Entry 9IRM (X-ray diffraction, 1.81 A resolution); this record covers chains H and N of the 14 polymer chains in the assembly.

== Chain H (and N) ==
Protein: ATP-dependent Clp protease proteolytic subunit
Organism: Staphylococcus aureus
Notes: EC 3.4.21.92; chain N of this document is another copy of the same molecule, construct and numbering; everything in this record applies to it too
UniProt: A0A0D1I3W4 (A0A0D1I3W4_STAAU); numbering as in UniProt (aligned over 1-195)
Amino-acid sequence (195 residues; numbered 1 to 195; the number before each row is that of its first residue):
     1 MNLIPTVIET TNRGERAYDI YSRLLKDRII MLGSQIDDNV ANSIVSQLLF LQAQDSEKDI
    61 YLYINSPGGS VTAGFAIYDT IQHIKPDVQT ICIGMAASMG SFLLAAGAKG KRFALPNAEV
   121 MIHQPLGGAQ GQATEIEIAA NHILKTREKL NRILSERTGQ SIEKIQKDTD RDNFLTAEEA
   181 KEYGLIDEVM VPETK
Unresolved in the structure: 1-2, 10-15, 193-195 (chain N: 1-3, 9-16, 194-195)
Small-molecule neighbours:
  - WBW ((6S,9aS)-8-(anthracen-9-ylmethyl)-6-[(2S)-butan-2-yl]-4,7-bis(oxidanylidene)-N-[4,4,4-tris(fluoranyl)butyl]-3,6,9,9a-tetrahydro-2H-pyrazino[1,2-a]pyrimidine-1-carboxamide), molecule 1: Arg23, Leu24, Asp27, Ile29, Met31, Tyr61, Tyr63, Ile91, Ile93, Leu115, Met190
  - WBW, molecule 2: Val45, Leu49, Phe50, Gln52, Ala53, Thr80, His83

== How chain H and chain N interact ==
Contacting residue pairs - 54 pairs, chain H then chain N:
  Pro5(H) with Ser22(N); Ser43(N); Gln47(N)
  Thr6(H) with Asp19(N); Ser22(N), hydrogen bond (backbone-side chain)
  Val7(H) with Leu25(N), hydrophobic; Phe50(N), hydrophobic
  Ile8(H) with Ala17(N); Tyr18(N)
  Glu9(H) with Phe50(N); Gln54(N)
  Ile20(H) with Ser46(N); Phe50(N), hydrophobic
  Tyr21(H) with Asn39(N); Asn42(N); Ser43(N), hydrogen bond (side chain-backbone); Ser46(N)
  Arg23(H) with Phe50(N)
  Leu24(H) with Ser46(N)
  Ile29(H) with Leu49(N), hydrophobic
  Met31(H) with Asn42(N); Ser46(N)
  Gly33(H) with Asp38(N); Asn42(N), hydrogen bond (backbone-side chain)
  Tyr63(H) with Asn42(N), hydrogen bond; Val45(N), hydrophobic
  Asn65(H) with Asp38(N); Asn42(N), hydrogen bond
  Ile93(H) with Ala76(N); Thr80(N)
  Gly94(H) with Thr72(N); Ala76(N)
  Met95(H) with Thr72(N)
  Leu115(H) with Asp79(N)
  Pro116(H) with Asp79(N)
  Asn117(H) with Phe75(N); Tyr78(N); Asp79(N), hydrogen bond (backbone-side chain); Lys149(N), hydrogen bond (backbone-side chain); Ile153(N)
  Ala118(H) with Asp79(N)
  Glu119(H) with Thr72(N); His142(N), salt bridge
  Arg171(H) with Gln132(N), hydrogen bond; Thr134(N); Glu135(N), salt bridge; Ile138(N)
  Asp172(H) with Ile138(N)
  Phe174(H) with His142(N)
  Glu179(H) with Lys145(N), salt bridge
  Met190(H) with His83(N)
  Val191(H) with His83(N)
  Pro192(H) with Gln82(N); His83(N)
Also at the interface, not in a pair above, chain H (32 interface residues in all): Leu3, Pro67, Thr176
Also at the interface, not in a pair above, chain N (33 interface residues in all): Ile4, Ala41

== In short ==
The interface between chain H and chain N involves 32 residues on one side and 33 on the other; the contacts
include 8 hydrogen bonds and 3 salt bridges. Among the polar pairs are Glu119(H)-His142(N),
Arg171(H)-Glu135(N) and Glu179(H)-Lys145(N). Chain H binds compound WBW.
Both chains are ATP-dependent Clp protease proteolytic subunit (Staphylococcus aureus). Entry 9IRM (Structure
of ClpP from Staphylococcus aureus in complex with ZG283) was determined by X-ray diffraction, deposited
together with 9IRP.
